PDB entry 6KK2 | X-ray diffraction, 2.02 A resolution | chains A and B

# Chain A
Protein: Serine protease subunit NS2B
From: Zika virus
Notes: EC 3.4.21.91, 3.6.1.15, 3.6.4.13, 2.1.1.56, 2.1.1.57, 2.7.7.48
Reference sequence: Q32ZE1 (POLG_ZIKV); residues 46-96 here correspond to UniProt positions 1414-1464 (UniProt number = residue number + 1368)
Sequence (53 residues; numbered 44 to 96; the number before each row is that of its first residue):
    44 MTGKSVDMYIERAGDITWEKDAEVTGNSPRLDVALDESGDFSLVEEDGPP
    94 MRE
Disordered / not traced: 44-49, 88-96
Differences from the reference sequence: initiating methionine (44); expression tag (45)
Small-molecule neighbours: D9U (1-[(10S,17S,20S)-17,20-bis(4-azanylbutyl)-4,9,16,19,22-pentakis(oxidanylidene)-3,8,15,18,21-pentazabicyclo[22.2.2]octacosa-1(27),24(28),25-trien-10-yl]guanidine): Gly82, Asp83, Phe84, Ser85
Swiss-Prot annotation at these positions:
  - region: Ile53 to Pro92 (Interacts with and activates NS3 protease)

# Chain B
Protein: NS3 protease
From: Zika virus (strain Mr 766)
Reference sequence: A0A142IX72 (A0A142IX72_ZIKV); residues 1-177 here correspond to UniProt positions 1497-1673 (UniProt number = residue number + 1496)
Sequence (178 residues; numbered 0 to 177; the number before each row is that of its first residue; numbering starts at 0):
     0 GSGALWDVPAPKEVKKGETTDGVYRVMTRRLLGSTQVGVGVMQEGVFHTM
    50 WHVTKGAALRSGEGRLDPYWGDVKQDLVSYCGPWKLDAAWDGLSEVQLLA
   100 VPPGERAKNIQTLPGIFKTKDGDIGAVALDYPAGTSGSPILDKCGRVIGL
   150 YGNGVVIKNGSYVSAITQGKREEETPVE
Disordered / not traced: 0-16, 172-177
Disulfides: Cys143 forms a disulfide with the same residue of a neighbouring copy of this chain
Differences from the reference sequence: expression tag (0)
Small-molecule neighbours: D9U (1-[(10S,17S,20S)-17,20-bis(4-azanylbutyl)-4,9,16,19,22-pentakis(oxidanylidene)-3,8,15,18,21-pentazabicyclo[22.2.2]octacosa-1(27),24(28),25-trien-10-yl]guanidine): His51, Asp75, Asp129, Tyr130, Pro131, Ala132, Ser135, Tyr150, Gly151, Asn152, Gly153, Val154, Val155, Tyr161
What the authors report for this chain:
  - catalytic residues: His51, Asp75, Ser135 (citing earlier work)
  - binding site for D9U: Asp129

# How chain A and chain B interact
Contacting residue pairs (91; chain A residue first):
  Asp50(A) with Arg59(B)
  Met51(A) with Met26(B); Val36(B), hydrophobic; Val52(B); Leu58(B); Arg59(B), hydrogen bond (backbone-backbone)
  Tyr52(A) with Arg24(B); Val25(B); Met26(B), hydrogen bond (backbone-backbone); Arg28(B); Ser33(B); Arg59(B)
  Ile53(A) with Tyr23(B), hydrophobic; Arg24(B); Met41(B), hydrophobic; Phe46(B), hydrophobic; Arg59(B), hydrogen bond (backbone-backbone); Ser60(B); Leu65(B), hydrophobic
  Glu54(A) with Tyr23(B); Arg24(B), hydrogen bond (backbone-backbone); Met26(B)
  Arg55(A) with Glu17(B); Thr19(B); Asp20(B), hydrogen bond (side chain-backbone); Val22(B); Tyr23(B)
  Ala56(A) with Val22(B), hydrogen bond (backbone-backbone); Val100(B), hydrophobic; Ala106(B)
  Gly57(A) with Gly21(B); Val22(B), hydrogen bond (backbone-backbone)
  Asp58(A) with Leu98(B)
  Ile59(A) with Gly21(B); Val22(B), hydrophobic; Pro138(B), hydrophobic; Leu140(B), hydrophobic; Gly144(B); Val146(B), hydrophobic
  Thr60(A) with Asn108(B), hydrogen bond (backbone-side chain); Leu140(B)
  Trp61(A) with Glu94(B); Val95(B); Gln96(B); Gln110(B); Leu140(B); Asp141(B); Lys142(B)
  Glu62(A) with Gln96(B), hydrogen bond (backbone-side chain); Asn108(B)
  Ala65(A) with Gln96(B); Asn108(B)
  Glu66(A) with Lys107(B), salt bridge; Asn108(B); Ile109(B); Gln110(B), hydrogen bond (backbone-backbone)
  Val67(A) with Glu94(B); Gln110(B)
  Thr68(A) with Ile109(B); Gln110(B), hydrogen bond (backbone-backbone); Thr111(B), hydrogen bond (backbone-side chain)
  Gly69(A) with Thr111(B); Ala127(B)
  Asn70(A) with Leu112(B); Ala127(B)
  Ser71(A) with Leu112(B), hydrogen bond (side chain-backbone); Pro113(B); Gly114(B)
  Pro72(A) with Gly114(B); Ile115(B), hydrogen bond (backbone-backbone); Ala127(B)
  Arg73(A) with Ile115(B)
  Leu74(A) with Ile115(B), hydrogen bond (backbone-backbone); Phe116(B); Lys117(B), hydrogen bond (backbone-backbone)
  Asp75(A) with Lys117(B)
  Val76(A) with Phe116(B), hydrophobic; Lys117(B), hydrogen bond (backbone-backbone); Thr118(B)
  Leu78(A) with Lys73(B)
  Asp79(A) with Lys73(B)
  Ser81(A) with Val72(B)
  Gly82(A) with Val72(B); Lys73(B); Asn152(B), hydrogen bond (backbone-side chain)
  Phe84(A) with Asn152(B); Gly153(B); Val154(B), hydrophobic; Ala164(B), hydrophobic
  Ser85(A) with Val154(B)
  Leu86(A) with Ile156(B), hydrophobic
Also at the interface, not in a pair above, chain A (33 interface residues in all): Glu80
Also at the interface, not in a pair above, chain B (58 interface residues in all): Thr27, Val40, Thr53, Ala57, Ile123, Leu128, Val162
From the paper, about this interface:
  - residue pairs: Phe84(A)-Asn152(B) (water-mediated contact)

# Overview
33 residues of chain A face 58 of chain B across their interface, with 18 hydrogen bonds and 1 salt bridge.
Polar pairs include Glu66(A)-Lys107(B), Arg55(A)-Asp20(B) and Thr60(A)-Asn108(B). The paper describes a
water-mediated contact between Phe84(A) and Asn152(B). From the paper: catalytic residues His51(B), Asp75(B)
and Ser135(B); a binding site for D9U at Asp129(B).
Here chain A is Serine protease subunit NS2B (Zika virus) and chain B is NS3 protease (Zika virus (strain Mr
766)). Entry 6KK2 (Crystal structure of Zika NS2B-NS3 protease with compound 2) was determined by X-ray
diffraction (same publication as 6KK3, 6KK4, 6KK5, 6KK6 and 6KPQ).
